PDB entry 8DR5 | electron microscopy, 2.76 A resolution | chains A and I of the 12 polymer chains in the assembly

# Chain A
Molecule: Replication factor C subunit 1
Source organism: Saccharomyces cerevisiae
UniProtKB: P38630 (RFC1_YEAST); residue numbers follow UniProt; this construct covers 1-861
Sequence (918 residues; row label = number of the first residue in the row):
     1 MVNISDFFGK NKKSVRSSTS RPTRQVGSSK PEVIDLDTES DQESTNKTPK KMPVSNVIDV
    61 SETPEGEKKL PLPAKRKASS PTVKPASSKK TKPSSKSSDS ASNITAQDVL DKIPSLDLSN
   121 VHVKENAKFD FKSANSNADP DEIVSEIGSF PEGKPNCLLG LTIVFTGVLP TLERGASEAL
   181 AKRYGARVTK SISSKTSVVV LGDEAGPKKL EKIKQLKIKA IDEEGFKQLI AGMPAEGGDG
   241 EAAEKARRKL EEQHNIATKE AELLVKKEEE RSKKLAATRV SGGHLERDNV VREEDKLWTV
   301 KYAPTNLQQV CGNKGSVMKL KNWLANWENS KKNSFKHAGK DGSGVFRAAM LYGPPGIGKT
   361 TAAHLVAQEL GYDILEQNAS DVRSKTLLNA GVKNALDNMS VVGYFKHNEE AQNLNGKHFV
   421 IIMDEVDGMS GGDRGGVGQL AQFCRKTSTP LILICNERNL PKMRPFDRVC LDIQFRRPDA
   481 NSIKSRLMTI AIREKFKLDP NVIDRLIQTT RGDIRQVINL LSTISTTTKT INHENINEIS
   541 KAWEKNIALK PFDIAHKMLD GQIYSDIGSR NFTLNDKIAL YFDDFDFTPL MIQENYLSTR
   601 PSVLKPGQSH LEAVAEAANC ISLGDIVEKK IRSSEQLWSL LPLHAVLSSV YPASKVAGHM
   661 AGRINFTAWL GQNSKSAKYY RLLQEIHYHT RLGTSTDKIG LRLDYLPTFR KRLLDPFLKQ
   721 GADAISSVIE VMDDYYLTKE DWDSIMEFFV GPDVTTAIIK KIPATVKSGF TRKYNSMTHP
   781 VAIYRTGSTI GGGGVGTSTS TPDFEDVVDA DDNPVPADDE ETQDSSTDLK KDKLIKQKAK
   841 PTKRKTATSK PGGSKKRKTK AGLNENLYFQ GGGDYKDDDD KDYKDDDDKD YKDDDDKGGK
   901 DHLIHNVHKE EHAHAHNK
Disordered / not traced: 1-102, 119-148, 282-289, 787-918
Differences from the reference sequence: expression tag (862-918)
Curated features (UniProtKB/Swiss-Prot):
  - motif (Nuclear localization signal): Lys-830 to Leu-834, Lys-855 to Lys-860
  - binding site (ATP): Thr-299, Cys-311, Gly-353 to Thr-361, Asn-456
  - modified residue: Thr-38 (Phosphothreonine), Ser-40 (Phosphoserine), Thr-63 (Phosphothreonine)
  - mutagenesis: Asp-427 (D427H: In cs mutant CDC44-2; causes cell cycle arrest), Gly-436 (G436R: In cs mutant CDC44-3/4; causes cell cycle arrest), Gly-512 (G512A: In cs mutant CDC44-9; no effect), Asp-513 (D513N: In cs mutants CDC44-1/5/8 and CDC44-9; causes cell cycle arrest)
Metal / ion sites: Mg2+: Thr-360 (together with ATP-gamma-S)
Ligand contacts: ATP-gamma-S (AGS; phosphothiophosphoric acid-adenylate ester): Thr-299, Tyr-302, Ala-303, Pro-304, Val-310, Cys-311, Pro-354, Pro-355, Gly-356, Ile-357, Gly-358, Lys-359, Thr-360, Thr-361, Asn-456, Arg-486, Ile-514, Arg-515, Ile-518

# Chain I
Molecule: 13-nt DNA strand
Sequence (13 nucleotides; numbered 10 to 22; the number before each row is that of its first residue):
    10 TTTCGGGGGG GCC

# Interface between chain A and chain I
Residue-residue contacts - 17 pairs, chain A then chain I:
  Thr-386(A) / DG20(I)  hydrogen bond to the phosphate
  Gly-431(A) / DG19(I)  sugar contact
  Gly-432(A) / DG18(I)  phosphate contact
  Gly-432(A) / DG19(I)  phosphate contact
  Arg-434(A) / DG20(I)  salt bridge to the phosphate
  Asp-586(A) / DT10(I)  base contact
  Asp-586(A) / DT11(I)  base contact
  Phe-587(A) / DT10(I)  base contact
  Leu-590(A) / DT10(I)  base contact
  Glu-628(A) / DT11(I)  hydrogen bond to the base
  Lys-629(A) / DT12(I)  base contact
  Arg-632(A) / DT11(I)  base contact
  Arg-632(A) / DT12(I)  base contact
  Ser-633(A) / DT12(I)  sugar contact
  Gln-636(A) / DC13(I)  hydrogen bond to the base
  Trp-669(A) / DT10(I)  base contact
  Leu-670(A) / DT10(I)  base contact
Interface residues without a listed pair, chain A (16 interface residues in all): Ser-634, Asn-673

# Summary
16 residues of chain A and 7 residues of chain I are in contact, with 3 hydrogen bonds and 1 salt bridge.
Among the polar pairs are Glu-628(A)/DT11(I), Gln-636(A)/DC13(I) and Thr-386(A)/DG20(I). Chain A binds
ATP-gamma-S.
Here chain A is Replication factor C subunit 1 (Saccharomyces cerevisiae) and chain I is a 13-nt DNA strand.
Entry 8DR5 (Open state of RFC:PCNA bound to a 3' ss/dsDNA junction (DNA2) with NTD) was determined by electron
microscopy, deposited together with 8DQW, 8DQX, 8DQZ, 8DR0, 8DR1, 8DR3 and 3 further entries.
